PDB entry 4MJC | X-ray diffraction, 1.41 A resolution | chain A

[Chain A]
Protein: Probable glutaredoxin ssr2061
Source organism: Synechocystis sp
Reference sequence: P73492 (GLRX2_SYNY3); numbering as in UniProt (aligned over 2-88)
Sequence (99 residues; numbered -10 to 88; the number before each row is that of its first residue; numbers below 1 keep their minus sign (Met-10 is residue -10)):
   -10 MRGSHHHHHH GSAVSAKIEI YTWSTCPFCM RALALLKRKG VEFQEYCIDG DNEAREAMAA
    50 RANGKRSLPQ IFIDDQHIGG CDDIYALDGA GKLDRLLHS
Differences from the reference sequence: initiating methionine (-10); expression tag (-9 to 1); engineered mutation Arg84 (Pro in P73492)
From the paper describing this entry:
  - contacts within the chain: Asp83-Ser88 (backbone contact)
  - mutagenesis - A2I, A2T, A2Y, K28C, G69F: unchanged expression
  - mutagenesis - L25S, G68Y: abolished expression

[Overview]
From the paper: L25S and G68Y abolish expression; contacts within the chain involving Asp83 and Ser88; 7
substitutions were tested in all.
Chain A is Probable glutaredoxin ssr2061 (Synechocystis sp); the structure, Synechocystis sp. PCC 6803
glutaredoxin A - P84R, was determined by X-ray diffraction together with 4MJA, 4MJB and 4MJE from the same
study.
